Entry 7EIN (X-ray diffraction, 1.70 A resolution); this record covers chains A and C of the 4 polymer chains in the assembly.

# Chain A
Protein: 3C-like proteinase
Source organism: Severe acute respiratory syndrome coronavirus 2
Notes: EC 3.4.22.69
Reference sequence: P0DTC1 (R1A_SARS2); residues 1-306 here correspond to UniProt positions 3264-3569 (UniProt number = residue number + 3263)
Chain sequence (306 residues; each row starts with the number of its first residue):
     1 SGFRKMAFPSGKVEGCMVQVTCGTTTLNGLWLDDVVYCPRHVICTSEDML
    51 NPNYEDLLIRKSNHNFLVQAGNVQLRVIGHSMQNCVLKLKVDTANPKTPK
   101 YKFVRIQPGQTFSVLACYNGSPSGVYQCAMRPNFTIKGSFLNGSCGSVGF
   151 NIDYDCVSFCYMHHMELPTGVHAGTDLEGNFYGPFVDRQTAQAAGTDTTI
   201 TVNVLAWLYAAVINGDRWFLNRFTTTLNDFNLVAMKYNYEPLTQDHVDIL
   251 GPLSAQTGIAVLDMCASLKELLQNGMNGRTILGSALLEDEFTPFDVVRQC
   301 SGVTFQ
Unresolved in the structure: 301-306
From the paper describing this entry:
  - binding site for leupeptin (chain C): C145, H164, E166
  - catalytic residues: C145

# Chain C
Protein: leupeptin
Chain sequence (4 residues; each row starts with the number of its first residue):
     1 XLLX
Modified positions: ACY (acetic acid) at position 1; OAR (N-(4-amino-5-hydroxy-pentyl)-guanidine) at position 4

# Interface between chain A and chain C
Pairs across the interface (19):
  H41(A) - L3(C)
  H41(A) - OAR_4(C)
  M49(A) - L3(C)  hydrophobic
  Y54(A) - L3(C)
  N142(A) - OAR_4(C)
  G143(A) - OAR_4(C)  hydrogen bond (backbone-backbone)
  S144(A) - OAR_4(C)
  C145(A) - OAR_4(C)  covalent bond
  H164(A) - L3(C)
  H164(A) - OAR_4(C)  hydrogen bond (backbone-backbone)
  M165(A) - ACY_1(C)
  M165(A) - L2(C)
  M165(A) - L3(C)  hydrophobic
  E166(A) - ACY_1(C)
  E166(A) - L2(C)  hydrogen bond (backbone-backbone)
  E166(A) - OAR_4(C)
  D187(A) - L3(C)
  Q189(A) - ACY_1(C)
  T190(A) - ACY_1(C)
Also at the interface, not in a pair above, chain A (18 interface residues in all): L141, H163, L167, R188, Q192

# In short
18 residues of chain A face 4 of chain C across their interface, with 1 covalent bond and 3 hydrogen bonds.
Main-chain hydrogen bonds include G143(A)-OAR_4(C), H164(A)-OAR_4(C) and E166(A)-L2(C). From the paper: the
catalytic residue C145(A); a binding site for leupeptin (chain C) at C145(A), H164(A) and E166(A).
Here chain A is 3C-like proteinase (Severe acute respiratory syndrome coronavirus 2) and chain C is leupeptin.
Entry 7EIN (SARS-CoV-2 main proteinase complex with microbial metabolite leupeptin) was determined by X-ray
diffraction.
